7MD2 - chains B and E of the 8 polymer chains in the assembly; structure by electron microscopy, 3.10 A resolution.

Chain B:
Molecule: ATP synthase subunit alpha
Source organism: Saccharomyces cerevisiae
UniProtKB: A0A6A5Q4L9 (A0A6A5Q4L9_YEASX); residues 1-510 here correspond to UniProt positions 36-545 (UniProt number = residue number + 35)
Sequence (510 residues; row label = number of the first residue in the row):
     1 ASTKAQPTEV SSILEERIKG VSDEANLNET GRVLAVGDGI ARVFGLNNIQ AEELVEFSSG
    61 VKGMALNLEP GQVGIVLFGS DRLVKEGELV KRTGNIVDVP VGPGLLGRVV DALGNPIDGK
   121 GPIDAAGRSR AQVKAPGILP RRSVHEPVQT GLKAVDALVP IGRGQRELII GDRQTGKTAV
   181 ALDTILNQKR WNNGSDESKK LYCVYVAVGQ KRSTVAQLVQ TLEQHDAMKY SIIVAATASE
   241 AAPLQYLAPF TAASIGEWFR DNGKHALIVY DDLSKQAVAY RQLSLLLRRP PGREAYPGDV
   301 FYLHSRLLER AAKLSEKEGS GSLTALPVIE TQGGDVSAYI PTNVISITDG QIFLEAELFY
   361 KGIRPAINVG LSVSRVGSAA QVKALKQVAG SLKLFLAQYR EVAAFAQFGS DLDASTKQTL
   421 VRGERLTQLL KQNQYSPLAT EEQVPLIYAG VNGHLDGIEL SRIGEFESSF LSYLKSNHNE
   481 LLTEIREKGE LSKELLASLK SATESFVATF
Unresolved in the structure: 1-25, 394-420
Bound ions: Mg2+: T178 (together with ATP)
Small-molecule neighbours: ATP (adenosine-5'-triphosphate): R173, Q174, T175, G176, K177, T178, A179, F359, R364, P365, Q432, N433, Q434

Chain E:
Molecule: ATP synthase subunit beta
Source organism: Saccharomyces cerevisiae
Notes: EC 7.1.2.2
UniProtKB: A0A6A5PX46 (A0A6A5PX46_YEASX); residues 1-478 here correspond to UniProt positions 34-511 (UniProt number = residue number + 33)
Sequence (478 residues; row label = number of the first residue in the row):
     1 ASAAQSTPIT GKVTAVIGAI VDVHFEQSEL PAILNALEIK TPQGKLVLEV AQHLGENTVR
    61 TIAMDGTEGL VRGEKVLDTG GPISVPVGRE TLGRIINVIG EPIDERGPIK SKLRKPIHAD
   121 PPSFAEQSTS AEILETGIKV VDLLAPYARG GKIGLFGGAG VGKTVFIQEL INNIAKAHGG
   181 FSVFTGVGER TREGNDLYRE MKETGVINLE GESKVALVFG QMNEPPGARA RVALTGLTIA
   241 EYFRDEEGQD VLLFIDNIFR FTQAGSEVSA LLGRIPSAVG YQPTLATDMG LLQERITTTK
   301 KGSVTSVQAV YVPADDLTDP APATTFAHLD ATTVLSRGIS ELGIYPAVDP LDSKSRLLDA
   361 AVVGQEHYDV ASKVQETLQT YKSLQDIIAI LGMDELSEQD KLTVERARKI QRFLSQPFAV
   421 AEVFTGIPGK LVRLKDTVAS FKAVLEGKYD NIPEHAFYMV GGIEDVVAKA EKLAAEAN
Unresolved in the structure: 1-7, 477-478
What the authors report for this chain:
  - binding site for Ammocidin A: D386, I387
  - mutagenesis - I390R: abolished binding to apoptolidin A and ammocidin A

Interface between chain B and chain E:
Contacting residue pairs (51):
  L34(B) - G55(E)
  A35(B) - H53(E)
  V36(B) - Q52(E)
  V36(B) - H53(E)  hydrogen bond (backbone-backbone)
  D81(B) - I33(E)
  R82(B) - A32(E)
  R82(B) - I33(E)  hydrogen bond (side chain-backbone)
  R82(B) - N35(E)  hydrogen bond
  R82(B) - P82(E)
  K85(B) - L30(E)
  E86(B) - L30(E)
  E86(B) - H53(E)  hydrogen bond (backbone-side chain)
  E86(B) - G55(E)
  E86(B) - E56(E)
  E86(B) - N57(E)  hydrogen bond (side chain-backbone)
  I117(B) - F124(E)
  I117(B) - A125(E)
  R173(B) - F326(E)  hydrogen bond (side chain-backbone)
  Q174(B) - R356(E)  hydrogen bond
  Q210(B) - E294(E)
  K211(B) - E294(E)
  K211(B) - H328(E)  hydrogen bond (side chain-backbone)
  K211(B) - D330(E)  salt bridge
  R212(B) - P121(E)
  R212(B) - P122(E)  hydrogen bond (side chain-backbone)
  R212(B) - S123(E)
  R212(B) - E294(E)
  V215(B) - F124(E)  hydrophobic
  A216(B) - F124(E)
  A216(B) - Q127(E)
  Q217(B) - T129(E)
  V219(B) - F124(E)  hydrophobic
  Q220(B) - T129(E)
  T237(B) - E294(E)
  A238(B) - T287(E)
  A238(B) - E294(E)  hydrogen bond (backbone-side chain)
  S239(B) - P121(E)
  S239(B) - E294(E)  hydrogen bond
  Q282(B) - P283(E)
  Q282(B) - T284(E)
  Q282(B) - T287(E)  hydrogen bond
  L285(B) - I275(E)  hydrophobic
  L285(B) - S277(E)
  L286(B) - R274(E)
  R288(B) - G273(E)  hydrogen bond (side chain-backbone)
  R288(B) - I275(E)
  A295(B) - S277(E)
  A295(B) - A278(E)
  G333(B) - T318(E)
  Y360(B) - K354(E)
  Y360(B) - Q379(E)
Also at the interface, not in a pair above, chain B (38 interface residues in all): D38, V109, S213, E240, A242, Q245, V278, R281, E294, Q332
Also at the interface, not in a pair above, chain E (47 interface residues in all): L34, L54, T58, S128, S130, A131, K152, P276, A286, G290, L291, T297, A323, A327

Overview:
38 residues of chain B and 47 residues of chain E are in contact; the contacts include 13 hydrogen bonds and 1
salt bridge. Among the polar pairs are K211(B)-D330(E), R82(B)-I33(E) and R82(B)-N35(E). From the paper: a
binding site for Ammocidin A at D386(E) and I387(E); I390R of chain E abolishes binding to apoptolidin A and
ammocidin A.
Here chain B is ATP synthase subunit alpha and chain E is ATP synthase subunit beta, both from Saccharomyces
cerevisiae. Entry 7MD2 (The F1 region of ammocidin-bound Saccharomyces cerevisiae ATP synthase) was determined
by electron microscopy, deposited together with 7MD3.
